5FBE - chain A; structure by X-ray diffraction, 1.43 A resolution.

[Chain A]
Molecule: Complement factor D
Source organism: Homo sapiens
Notes: EC 3.4.21.46
Reference sequence: P00746 (CFAD_HUMAN); the construct lacks a stretch of the UniProt sequence and is renumbered around it, so the offset changes along the chain: 16-36 = UniProt 26-46; 38-61 = UniProt 47-70; 62-115 = UniProt 74-127; 118-124 = UniProt 128-134; 6 more segments
Amino-acid sequence (232 residues; row label = number of the first residue in the row; note: 8 numbers in that range are skipped by the numbering (no residue carries them; nothing is unmodelled there); a row labelled like 61A-61C holds insertion residues (61A, then the next letters in order)):
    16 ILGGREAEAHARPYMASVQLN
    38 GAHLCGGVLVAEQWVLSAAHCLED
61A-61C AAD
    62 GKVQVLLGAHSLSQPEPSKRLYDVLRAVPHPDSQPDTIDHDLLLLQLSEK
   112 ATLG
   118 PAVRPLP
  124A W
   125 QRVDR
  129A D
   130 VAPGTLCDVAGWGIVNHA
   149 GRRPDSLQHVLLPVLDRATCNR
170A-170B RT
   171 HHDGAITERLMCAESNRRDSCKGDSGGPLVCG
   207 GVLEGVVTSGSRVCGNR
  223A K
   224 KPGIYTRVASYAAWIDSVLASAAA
Unresolved in the structure: 244-247
Construct notes: expression tag (244-247)
Disulfides: Cys42-Cys58, Cys136-Cys201, Cys168-Cys182, Cys191-Cys220
Small-molecule neighbours: COMPOUND2 (5W5; methyl 2-[[[(2S)-2-[[3-(trifluoromethyloxy)phenyl]carbamoyl]pyrrolidin-1-yl]carbonylamino]methyl]benzoate): His40, Leu41, Cys42, His57, Cys58, Trp141, Gly142, Ile143, Arg151, Ser190, Cys191, Lys192, Gly193, Asp194, Ser195, Val213, Thr214, Ser215, Gly216, Ser217, Arg218, Cys220
From the paper describing this entry:
  - binding site for COMPOUND2: Cys42, Cys58, Cys191, Lys192, Gly193, Gly216 to Arg218
  - catalytic residues: Gly193
  - conformationally variable residues (side-chain flip): His57

[Summary]
Ligands of chain A: COMPOUND2. The paper reports the catalytic residue Gly193; a binding site for COMPOUND2 at
Cys42, Cys58 and Cys191 among others.
Chain A is Complement factor D (Homo sapiens); the structure, Complement factor D in complex with compound2,
was determined by X-ray diffraction (same publication as 5FAH, 5FBI, 5FCK and 5FCR).
